Entry 9MJ2 (electron microscopy, 2.58 A resolution); this record covers chains c and C of the 6 polymer chains in the assembly.

== Chain c ==
Name: Glycoprotein G2
Source organism: Lassa virus Josiah
UniProtKB: P08669 (GLYC_LASSJ); numbering as in UniProt (aligned over 260-491)
Amino-acid sequence (232 residues; row label = number of the first residue in the row):
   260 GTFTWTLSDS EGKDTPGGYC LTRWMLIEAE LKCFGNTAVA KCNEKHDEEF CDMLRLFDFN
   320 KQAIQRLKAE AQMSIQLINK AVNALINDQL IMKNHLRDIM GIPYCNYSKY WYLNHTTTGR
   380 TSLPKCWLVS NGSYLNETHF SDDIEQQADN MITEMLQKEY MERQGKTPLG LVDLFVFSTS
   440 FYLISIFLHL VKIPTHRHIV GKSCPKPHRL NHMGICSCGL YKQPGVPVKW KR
Disordered / not traced: 426-491
Cystine bridges: Cys-279/Cys-292, Cys-301/Cys-310, Cys-364/Cys-385
Glycans and other covalent adducts: glycan linked to Asn-365; N-acetylglucosamine (NAG) linked to Asn-373, Asn-390
Curated features (UniProtKB/Swiss-Prot):
  - binding site (Zn(2+)): His-455, His-457, Cys-463, His-467, Cys-475, Cys-477
  - glycosylation (N-linked (GlcNAc...) asparagine): Asn-365, Asn-373, Asn-390, Asn-395

== Chain C ==
Name: Pre-glycoprotein polyprotein GP complex
Source organism: Lassa virus Josiah
UniProtKB: P08669 (GLYC_LASSJ); residue numbers follow UniProt; this construct covers 59-259
Amino-acid sequence (201 residues; each row starts with the number of its first residue):
    59 TSLYKGVYEL QTLELNMETL NMTMPLSCTK NNSHHYIMVG NETGLELTLT NTSIINHKFC
   119 NLSDAHKKNL YDHALMSIIS TFHLSIPNFN QYEAMSCDFN GGKISVQYNL SHSYAGDAAN
   179 HCGTVANGVL QTFMRMAWGG SYIALDSGRG NWDCIMTSYQ YLIIQNTTWE DHCQFSRPSP
   239 IGYLGLLSQR TRDIYISRRL L
Disordered / not traced: 171-177, 199-205
Cystine bridges: Cys-86/Cys-231, Cys-118/Cys-155, Cys-180/Cys-212
Glycans and other covalent adducts: glycan linked to Asn-79, Asn-109; N-acetylglucosamine (NAG) linked to Asn-89, Asn-99, Asn-119, Asn-167, Asn-224
Curated features (UniProtKB/Swiss-Prot):
  - site: Leu-259 (Cleavage)
  - glycosylation (N-linked (GlcNAc...) asparagine): Asn-79, Asn-89, Asn-99, Asn-109, Asn-119, Asn-167, Asn-224

== Interface between chain c and chain C ==
Residue-residue contacts - 81 pairs, chain c then chain C:
  Leu-280(c) with Leu-73(C), hydrophobic
  Trp-283(c) with Asn-74(C), hydrogen bond (backbone-side chain); Thr-77(C)
  Met-284(c) with Leu-73(C); Asn-74(C), hydrogen bond (backbone-backbone)
  Leu-285(c) with Leu-71(C), hydrophobic; Glu-72(C); Leu-73(C), hydrophobic
  Ile-286(c) with Glu-72(C), hydrogen bond (backbone-backbone); Asn-74(C)
  Lys-291(c) with Thr-70(C), hydrogen bond (side chain-backbone); Leu-71(C)
  Phe-293(c) with Leu-71(C), hydrophobic
  Met-312(c) with Leu-73(C), hydrophobic
  Phe-316(c) with Asn-74(C); Thr-77(C); Leu-78(C), hydrophobic
  Asn-319(c) with Thr-77(C); Leu-78(C); Thr-81(C), hydrogen bond
  Ile-323(c) with Met-80(C), hydrophobic
  Met-332(c) with Met-80(C); Thr-81(C); Met-82(C); Pro-83(C); Val-97(C), hydrophobic
  Ile-334(c) with Ile-136(C), hydrophobic; Tyr-241(C)
  Ile-337(c) with Thr-81(C); Met-82(C), hydrophobic
  Asn-338(c) with Tyr-241(C), hydrogen bond; Leu-245(C)
  Val-341(c) with Leu-242(C), hydrophobic
  Ile-345(c) with Leu-242(C), hydrophobic
  Asp-347(c) with Ser-246(C)
  Ile-350(c) with Ile-239(C), hydrophobic
  Met-351(c) with Arg-193(C)
  His-354(c) with Arg-193(C)
  Asp-357(c) with Trp-196(C), hydrogen bond
  Tyr-363(c) with Trp-196(C), hydrophobic
  Cys-364(c) with Trp-196(C)
  Asn-365(c) with Trp-196(C)
  Tyr-366(c) with Met-75(C); Ile-239(C), hydrophobic
  Ser-367(c) with Glu-72(C), hydrogen bond; Leu-73(C), hydrogen bond (backbone-backbone); Met-75(C)
  Lys-368(c) with Thr-70(C); Leu-71(C)
  Tyr-369(c) with Thr-70(C), hydrogen bond (backbone-side chain); Leu-71(C), hydrogen bond (backbone-backbone); Leu-73(C), hydrophobic
  Trp-370(c) with Leu-68(C), hydrophobic; Gln-69(C)
  Tyr-371(c) with Glu-67(C); Leu-68(C); Gln-69(C), hydrogen bond (backbone-backbone); Leu-71(C), hydrophobic
  Leu-372(c) with Glu-67(C); Leu-68(C), hydrophobic
  Asn-373(c) with Val-65(C); Tyr-66(C); Glu-67(C), hydrogen bond (backbone-backbone); Gln-69(C)
  His-374(c) with Val-65(C); Tyr-66(C)
  Thr-375(c) with Val-65(C); Glu-67(C)
  Arg-379(c) with Tyr-66(C), hydrogen bond
  Glu-396(c) with Ser-60(C), hydrogen bond; Tyr-62(C), hydrogen bond; Leu-68(C)
  Ser-400(c) with Tyr-62(C)
  Ile-403(c) with Tyr-62(C), hydrophobic
  Glu-404(c) with Tyr-62(C); Lys-63(C), salt bridge
  Ala-407(c) with Lys-63(C); Tyr-66(C), hydrophobic
  Asp-408(c) with Lys-63(C), salt bridge
  Met-410(c) with Tyr-66(C), hydrophobic
  Ile-411(c) with Tyr-66(C)
Also at the interface, not in a pair above, chain c (52 interface residues in all): Phe-309, Leu-315, Ala-322, Ala-328, Asn-353, Ile-358, Pro-383, Trp-386
Also at the interface, not in a pair above, chain C (35 interface residues in all): Ala-132, Ser-135, Gly-198, Asp-211, Arg-235, Gly-243

== Overview ==
52 residues of chain c face 35 of chain C across their interface, with 16 hydrogen bonds and 2 salt bridges.
Polar contacts include Glu-404(c)/Lys-63(C), Asp-408(c)/Lys-63(C) and Trp-283(c)/Asn-74(C).
N-acetylglucosamine is covalently linked to Asn-373(c) and Asn-390(c).
Chain c is Glycoprotein G2 and chain C is Pre-glycoprotein polyprotein GP complex, both from Lassa virus
Josiah; the structure, Flag-tag Lassa virus spike complex at pH 6.0, was determined by electron microscopy
(same publication as 9R8U and 9MIY).
